Entry 9NL4 (electron microscopy, 4.60 A resolution (low resolution: residue-level contacts below are approximate; hydrogen-bond / salt-bridge calls are withheld)); this record covers chains A and R of the 5 polymer chains in the assembly.

== Chain A ==
Molecule: R2 retrotransposon protein
From: Platysternon megacephalum
Chain sequence (1121 residues; each row starts with the number of its first residue):
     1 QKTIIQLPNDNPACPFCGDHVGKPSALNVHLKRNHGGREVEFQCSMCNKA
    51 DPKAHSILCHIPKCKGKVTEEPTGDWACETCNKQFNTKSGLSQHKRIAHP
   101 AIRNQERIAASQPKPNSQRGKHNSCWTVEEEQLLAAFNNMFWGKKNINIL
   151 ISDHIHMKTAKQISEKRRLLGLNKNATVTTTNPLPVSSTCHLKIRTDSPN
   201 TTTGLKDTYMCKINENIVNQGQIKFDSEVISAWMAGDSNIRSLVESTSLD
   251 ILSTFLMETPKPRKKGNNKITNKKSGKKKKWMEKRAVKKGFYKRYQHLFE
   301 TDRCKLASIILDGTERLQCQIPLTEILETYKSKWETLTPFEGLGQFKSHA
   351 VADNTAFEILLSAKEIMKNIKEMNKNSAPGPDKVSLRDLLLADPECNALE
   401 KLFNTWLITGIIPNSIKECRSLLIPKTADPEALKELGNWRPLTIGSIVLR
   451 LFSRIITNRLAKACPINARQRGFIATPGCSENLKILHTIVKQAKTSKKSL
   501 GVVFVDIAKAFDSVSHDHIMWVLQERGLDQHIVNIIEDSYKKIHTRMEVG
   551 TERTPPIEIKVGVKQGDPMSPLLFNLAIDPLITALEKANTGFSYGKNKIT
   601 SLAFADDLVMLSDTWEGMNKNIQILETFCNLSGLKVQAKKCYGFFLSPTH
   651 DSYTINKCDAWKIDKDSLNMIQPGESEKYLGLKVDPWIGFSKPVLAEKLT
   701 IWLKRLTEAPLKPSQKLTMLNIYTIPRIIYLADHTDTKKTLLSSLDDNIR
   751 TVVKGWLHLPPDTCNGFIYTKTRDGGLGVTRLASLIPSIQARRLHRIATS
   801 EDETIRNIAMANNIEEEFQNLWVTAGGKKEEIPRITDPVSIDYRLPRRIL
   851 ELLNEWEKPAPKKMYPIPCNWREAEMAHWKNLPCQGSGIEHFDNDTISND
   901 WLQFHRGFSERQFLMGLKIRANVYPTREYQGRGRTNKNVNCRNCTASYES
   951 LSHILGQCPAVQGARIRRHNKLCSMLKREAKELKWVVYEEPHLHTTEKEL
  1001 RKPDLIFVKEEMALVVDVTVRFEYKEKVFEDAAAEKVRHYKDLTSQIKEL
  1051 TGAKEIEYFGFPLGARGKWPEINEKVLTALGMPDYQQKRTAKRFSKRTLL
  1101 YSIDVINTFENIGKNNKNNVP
Not modelled in the structure: 266-279
Ion coordination: Zn2+ site 1: Cys14, Cys17, His30, His35; Zn2+ site 2: Cys44, Cys47, His60, Cys64; Zn2+ site 3: Cys78, Cys81, His94, His99; Zn2+ site 4: Cys941, Cys944, His953, Cys958

== Chain R ==
Molecule: 3'utr RNA
Sequence (74 nucleotides; row label = number of the first residue in the row):
     1 GCAAGGUGGACGGGCCACCUUUACUUAACCCGGAAAAGGAACAUAUAUUA
    51 AUUAUAUGUGUUCGGAAAAUAGCC
Not modelled in the structure: 9-74

== Chain A / chain R interface ==
Residue-residue contacts (28; chain A residue first):
  Met373(A) - A3(R)
  Asn374(A) - C2(R)
  Ser377(A) - G1(R)
  Ser377(A) - C2(R)
  Ala378(A) - G1(R)
  Arg440(A) - G1(R)
  Leu442(A) - G1(R)
  Ile444(A) - G1(R)
  Arg450(A) - G1(R)
  Arg450(A) - C2(R)
  Arg454(A) - A3(R)
  Arg454(A) - A4(R)
  Phe473(A) - A3(R)
  Ile474(A) - A4(R)
  Ala475(A) - A4(R)
  Ala475(A) - G5(R)
  Thr476(A) - A4(R)
  Thr476(A) - G5(R)
  Pro477(A) - G5(R)
  Gly566(A) - C2(R)
  Asp567(A) - C2(R)
  Pro568(A) - C2(R)
  Pro568(A) - A3(R)
  Pro571(A) - A3(R)
  Arg792(A) - U7(R)
  Arg792(A) - G8(R)
  Arg796(A) - G6(R)
  Arg796(A) - U7(R)
Other interface residues (no listed pair), chain A (24 interface residues in all): Asn458, Gln565, Arg773, Ile789

== Overview ==
24 residues of chain A and 8 residues of chain R are in contact. Cys14(A), Cys17(A), His30(A) and His35(A)
coordinate Zn2+ site 1. The Zn2+ site 2 is built by Cys44(A), Cys47(A), His60(A) and Cys64(A).
Here chain A is R2 retrotransposon protein (Platysternon megacephalum) and chain R is 3'utr RNA. Entry 9NL4
(Structure of R2 retrotransposon protein from Platysternon megacephalum after second strand nicking) was
determined by electron microscopy together with 9NL2 and 9NL3 from the same study.
